Entry 1T64 (X-ray diffraction, 1.90 A resolution); this record covers chain A.

[Chain A]
Name: Histone deacetylase 8
Organism: Homo sapiens
UniProtKB: Q9BY41 (HDAC8_HUMAN); residues 1-377 here = UniProt positions 1-377
Sequence (377 residues; each row starts with the number of its first residue):
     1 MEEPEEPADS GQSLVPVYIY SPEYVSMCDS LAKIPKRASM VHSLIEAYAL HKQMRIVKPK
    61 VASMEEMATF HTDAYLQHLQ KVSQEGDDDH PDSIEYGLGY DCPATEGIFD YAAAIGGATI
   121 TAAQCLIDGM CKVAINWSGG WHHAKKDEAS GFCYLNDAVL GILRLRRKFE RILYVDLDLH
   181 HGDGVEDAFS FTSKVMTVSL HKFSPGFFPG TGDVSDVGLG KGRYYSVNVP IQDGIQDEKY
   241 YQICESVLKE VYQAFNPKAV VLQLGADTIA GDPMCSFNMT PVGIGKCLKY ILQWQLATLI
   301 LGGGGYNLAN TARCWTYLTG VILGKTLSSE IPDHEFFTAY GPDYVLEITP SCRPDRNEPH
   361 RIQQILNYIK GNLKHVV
Disordered / not traced: 1-13
Sequence notes: conflict L31 (Pro in Q9BY41)
Swiss-Prot annotation at these positions:
  - active site: H143 (Proton acceptor)
  - binding site (substrate): D101, G151, Y306
  - binding site (a divalent metal cation): D178, H180, D267
  - modified residue: S39 (Phosphoserine)
  - natural variant: H180 (H180R: In CDLS5), T311 (T311M: In CDLS5), G320 (G320R: In CDLS5), H334 (H334R: In CDLS5)
  - mutagenesis: S39 (S39A: Enhances the deacetylase activity; S39E: Decreases the deacetylase activity), D101 (D101A: Complete loss of catalytical activity. Complete loss of catalytical activity; when associated with F-306; D101E: Partial loss of catalytical activity ...), H142 to H143 (Strongly reduces histone deacetylase activity), H143 (H143A: Loss of catalytic activity), Y306 (Y306F: Loss of catalytic activity. Complete loss of catalytic activity; when associated with A-101)
Bound ions: Ca2+ near A68 (its only coordinating residue here); Na+ site 1: D176, D178, H180, S199, L200; Zn2+: D178, H180, D267 (together with trichostatin a); Na+ site 2: F189, T192, V195
Small-molecule neighbours:
  - trichostatin a (TSN), molecule 1: I34, P35, R37, Y111, W141, F152, P273, M274, Y306
  - trichostatin a (TSN), molecule 2: Y100, D101, H142, H143, G151, F152, D178, H180, F208, D267, M274, G304, Y306

[Overview]
Bound to chain A: trichostatin a. D176, D178, H180, S199 and L200 form the Na+ site 1. D178, H180 and D267
form the Zn2+ site. UniProt lists active-site residue H143, 3 substrate-binding residues, 3 divalent metal
cation-binding residues and 5 mutagenesis sites.
Chain A is Histone deacetylase 8 (Homo sapiens); the structure, Crystal Structure of human HDAC8 complexed
with Trichostatin A, was determined by X-ray diffraction together with 1T67, 1T69 and 1VKG from the same
study.
